3CRL - chains A and B of the 4 polymer chains in the assembly; structure by X-ray diffraction, 2.61 A resolution.

== Chain A (and B) ==
Name: Pyruvate dehydrogenase [lipoamide] kinase isozyme 2, mitochondrial
From: Rattus norvegicus
Notes: EC 2.7.11.2; chain B of this document is another copy of the same molecule, construct and numbering; everything in this record applies to it too
UniProtKB: Q64536 (PDK2_RAT); residue numbers follow UniProt; this construct covers 1-407
Sequence (407 residues; row label = number of the first residue in the row):
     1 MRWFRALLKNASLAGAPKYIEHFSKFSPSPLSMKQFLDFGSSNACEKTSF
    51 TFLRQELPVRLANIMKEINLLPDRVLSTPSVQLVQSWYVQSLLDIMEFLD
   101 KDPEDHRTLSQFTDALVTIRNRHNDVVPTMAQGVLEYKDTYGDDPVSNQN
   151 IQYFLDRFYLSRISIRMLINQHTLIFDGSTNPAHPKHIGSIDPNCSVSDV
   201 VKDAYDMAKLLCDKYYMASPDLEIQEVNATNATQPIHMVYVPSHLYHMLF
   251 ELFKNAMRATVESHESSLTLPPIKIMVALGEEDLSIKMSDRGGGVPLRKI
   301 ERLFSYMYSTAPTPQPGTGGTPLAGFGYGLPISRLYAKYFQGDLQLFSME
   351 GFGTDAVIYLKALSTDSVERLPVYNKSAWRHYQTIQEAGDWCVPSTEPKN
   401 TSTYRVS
Disordered / not traced: 1-11, 313-322, 403-407 (chain B: 1-11, 313-322, 405-407)
Bound ions: K+: Ser24, Phe26, Asn63, Tyr374; Mg2+: Glu251, Asn255 (together with AMP-PNP)
Residues lining bound ligands: AMP-PNP (ANP; phosphoaminophosphonic acid-adenylate ester): Glu251, Asn255, Ala256, Arg258, Ala259, Asp290, Val295, Leu303, Ser309, Ala324, Gly325, Phe326, Gly327, Tyr328, Gly329, Leu330, Pro331, Thr354
UniProt features mapped onto this chain:
  - binding site (ATP): Glu251 to Arg258, Asp290, Ser309, Thr310, Gly325 to Leu330
  - modified residue: Tyr215 (Phosphotyrosine), Tyr216 (Phosphotyrosine), Lys376 (N6-succinyllysine)
Reported in the primary citation:
  - conformationally variable residues (loop rearrangement, order/disorder transition): Phe304 to Pro312, Leu323 to Gly327
  - binding site for AMP-PNP: Leu323 to Gly327
  - K+ coordination: Ser24, Phe26, Asn63, Tyr374

== How chain A and chain B interact ==
Contacting residue pairs - 101 pairs, chain A then chain B:
  Pro28(A) with Cys392(B), hydrogen bond (backbone-side chain)
  Pro30(A) with Cys392(B), hydrophobic; Pro394(B), hydrophobic
  Gln35(A) with Pro398(B); Lys399(B), hydrogen bond (side chain-backbone); Thr401(B)
  Asp38(A) with Thr401(B); Ser402(B)
  Phe39(A) with Thr401(B)
  Ser41(A) with Thr403(B)
  Asn43(A) with Thr403(B)
  Tyr153(A) with Asp390(B), hydrogen bond
  Arg157(A) with Asp390(B), salt bridge; Trp391(B)
  Leu160(A) with Trp391(B), hydrophobic
  Val227(A) with Gly351(B); Phe352(B), hydrophobic
  Ala229(A) with Gly351(B)
  Met276(A) with Met349(B); Phe352(B), hydrophobic
  Ala278(A) with Met349(B), hydrophobic
  Gly280(A) with Glu350(B)
  Glu281(A) with Glu350(B)
  Glu282(A) with Pro296(B); Arg298(B), salt bridge; Glu350(B), hydrogen bond (backbone-side chain)
  Asp283(A) with Pro296(B); Leu297(B), hydrogen bond (side chain-backbone); Glu350(B), hydrogen bond (backbone-side chain)
  Ser285(A) with Met349(B)
  Lys287(A) with Met349(B)
  Pro296(A) with Glu282(B); Asp283(B)
  Leu297(A) with Asp283(B), hydrogen bond (backbone-side chain); Gln345(B); Tyr359(B), hydrophobic
  Arg298(A) with Glu282(B), salt bridge
  Asp343(A) with Leu297(B)
  Gln345(A) with Leu297(B); Phe347(B)
  Phe347(A) with Phe347(B), hydrophobic; Tyr359(B)
  Ser348(A) with Tyr359(B), hydrogen bond (backbone-side chain)
  Met349(A) with Met276(B); Ala278(B), hydrophobic; Ser285(B); Lys287(B)
  Glu350(A) with Ala278(B); Leu279(B); Gly280(B); Glu281(B), hydrogen bond (side chain-backbone); Glu282(B), hydrogen bond (side chain-backbone); Asp283(B), hydrogen bond (side chain-backbone)
  Gly351(A) with Val227(B); Ala229(B)
  Phe352(A) with Val227(B), hydrophobic; Met276(B), hydrophobic
  Tyr359(A) with Leu297(B), hydrophobic; Phe347(B); Ser348(B), hydrogen bond (side chain-backbone)
  Val368(A) with Pro394(B), hydrophobic
  Arg370(A) with Trp391(B)
  Leu371(A) with Trp391(B); Cys392(B), hydrogen bond (backbone-backbone)
  Pro372(A) with Trp391(B)
  Val373(A) with Gly389(B); Asp390(B); Trp391(B); Cys392(B), hydrophobic
  Asn375(A) with Gly389(B), hydrogen bond (side chain-backbone)
  Ser377(A) with Glu387(B); Ala388(B), hydrogen bond (side chain-backbone); Gly389(B)
  Arg380(A) with Glu387(B), salt bridge
  His381(A) with Asp390(B), salt bridge
  Glu387(A) with Arg380(B)
  Ala388(A) with Ser377(B), hydrogen bond (backbone-side chain)
  Gly389(A) with Asn375(B)
  Asp390(A) with Tyr153(B), hydrogen bond; Arg157(B), salt bridge; Pro372(B); Val373(B), hydrogen bond (backbone-backbone); Ser377(B); His381(B), salt bridge
  Trp391(A) with Arg157(B); Leu160(B), hydrophobic; Arg370(B); Leu371(B); Pro372(B); Val373(B)
  Cys392(A) with Pro28(B), hydrophobic; Leu371(B), hydrogen bond (backbone-backbone); Val373(B), hydrophobic
  Pro394(A) with Pro30(B), hydrophobic; Val368(B), hydrophobic
  Pro398(A) with Gln35(B)
  Lys399(A) with Gln35(B), hydrogen bond (backbone-side chain)
  Thr401(A) with Gln35(B), hydrogen bond (side chain-backbone); Asp38(B); Phe39(B)
  Ser402(A) with Asp38(B)
Also at the interface, not in a pair above, chain A (60 interface residues in all): Ser27, Asp156, Leu279, Ile286, Val295, Leu346, Asp355, Ala378
Also at the interface, not in a pair above, chain B (59 interface residues in all): Lys34, Val295, Asp343, Asp355, Val357, Lys361, Ala378, Val393

== In short ==
60 residues of chain A and 59 residues of chain B are in contact, with 21 hydrogen bonds and 7 salt bridges.
Polar pairs include Arg157(A)-Asp390(B), Glu282(A)-Arg298(B) and Arg380(A)-Glu387(B). Bound to chain A:
AMP-PNP. From the paper: a binding site for AMP-PNP at Leu323(A); K+ coordination by Ser24(A), Phe26(A) and
Asn63(A) among others.
Chain A and chain B are both Pyruvate dehydrogenase [lipoamide] kinase isozyme 2, mitochondrial (Rattus
norvegicus); the structure, Crystal structure of the PDHK2-L2 complex, was determined by X-ray diffraction
together with 3CRK from the same study.
